PDB entry 6IPX | X-ray diffraction, 2.63 A resolution | chain A

== Chain A ==
Name: AimR transcriptional regulator
Organism: Bacillus phage SPbeta
Reference sequence: O64094 (AIMR_BPSPB); residues 1-386 here = UniProt positions 1-386
Sequence (390 residues; each row starts with the number of its first residue):
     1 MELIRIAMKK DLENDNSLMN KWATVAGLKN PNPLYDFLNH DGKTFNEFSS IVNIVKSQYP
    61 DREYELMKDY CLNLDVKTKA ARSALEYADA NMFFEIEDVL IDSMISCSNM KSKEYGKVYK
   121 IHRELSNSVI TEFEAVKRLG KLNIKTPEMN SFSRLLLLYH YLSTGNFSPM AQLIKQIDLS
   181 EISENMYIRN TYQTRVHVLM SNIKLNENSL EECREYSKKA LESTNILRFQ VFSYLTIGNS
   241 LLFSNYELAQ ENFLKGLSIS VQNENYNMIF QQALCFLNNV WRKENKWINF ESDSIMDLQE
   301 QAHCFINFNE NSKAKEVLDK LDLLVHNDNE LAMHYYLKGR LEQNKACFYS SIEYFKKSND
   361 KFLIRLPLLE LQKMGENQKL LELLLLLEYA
Differences from the reference sequence: expression tag (387-390)
From the paper describing this entry:
  - self-association interface (contacts with another copy of this molecule): L380, L383, L384, L386

== Summary ==
The paper reports a self-association interface involving L380, L383 and L384 among others.
Chain A is AimR transcriptional regulator (Bacillus phage SPbeta); the structure, Crystal structure of the apo
form transcription factor, was determined by X-ray diffraction (same publication as 6IM4).
